7D1Z - chains H and J of the 11 polymer chains in the assembly; structure by electron microscopy, 3.15 A resolution.

# Chain H
Molecule: Histone H2B type 1-J
Organism: Homo sapiens
UniProt: P06899 (H2B1J_HUMAN); residues 1-125 here correspond to UniProt positions 2-126 (UniProt number = residue number + 1)
Chain sequence (129 residues; row label = number of the first residue in the row; numbers below 1 keep their minus sign (Gly-3 is residue -3)):
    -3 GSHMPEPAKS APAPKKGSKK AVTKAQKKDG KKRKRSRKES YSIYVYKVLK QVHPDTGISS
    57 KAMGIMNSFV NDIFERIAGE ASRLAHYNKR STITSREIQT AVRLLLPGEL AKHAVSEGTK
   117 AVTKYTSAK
Not modelled in the structure: -3 to 32, 125
Construct notes: expression tag (-3 to 0)
Swiss-Prot annotation at these positions:
  - modified residue: Pro1 (N-acetylproline), Glu2 (ADP-ribosyl glutamic acid), Lys5 (N6-(2-hydroxyisobutyryl)lysine), Ser6 (ADP-ribosylserine), Lys11 (N6-(beta-hydroxybutyryl)lysine), Lys12 (N6-(2-hydroxyisobutyryl)lysine), Ser14 (Phosphoserine), Lys15 (N6-acetyllysine), Lys16 (N6-(beta-hydroxybutyryl)lysine), Lys20 (N6-(2-hydroxyisobutyryl)lysine), Lys23 (N6-(2-hydroxyisobutyryl)lysine), Lys24 (N6-(2-hydroxyisobutyryl)lysine), Lys34 (N6-(2-hydroxyisobutyryl)lysine), Glu35 (PolyADP-ribosyl glutamic acid), Ser36 (Phosphoserine), Lys43 (N6-(2-hydroxyisobutyryl)lysine), Lys46 (N6-(2-hydroxyisobutyryl)lysine), Lys57 (N6,N6-dimethyllysine), Arg79 (Dimethylated arginine), Lys85 (N6,N6,N6-trimethyllysine) and 6 more in UniProt
  - glycosylation: Ser112 (O-linked (GlcNAc) serine)
  - cross-link (Glycyl lysine isopeptide (Lys-Gly)): Lys5 (interchain with G-Cter in SUMO2), Lys20 (interchain with G-Cter in SUMO2), Lys34 (interchain with G-Cter in ubiquitin), Lys120 (interchain with G-Cter in ubiquitin)

# Chain J
Molecule: 145-nt DNA strand
Sequence (145 nucleotides; numbered -72 to 72; the number before each row is that of its first residue; numbers below 1 keep their minus sign (DA-72 is residue -72)):
   -72 ATCGATGTAT ATATCTGACA CGTGCCTGGA GACTAGGGAG TAATCCCCTT GGCGGTTAAA
   -12 ACGCGGGGGA CAGCGCGTAC GTGCGTTTAA GCGGTGCTAG AGCTGTCTAC GACCAATTGA
    48 GCGGCCTCGG CACCGGGATT CTGAT

# How chain H and chain J interact
Pairs across the interface (9; chain H residue first):
  Tyr42(H) with DA-53(J), hydrogen bond to the phosphate
  Gly53(H) with DA-53(J), phosphate contact
  Ile54(H) with DA-53(J), phosphate contact
  Ser55(H) with DC-54(J), phosphate contact
  Ser56(H) with DC-54(J), hydrogen bond to the phosphate
  Arg86(H) with DA-34(J), phosphate contact; DG-33(J), salt bridge to the phosphate
  Ser87(H) with DA-34(J), hydrogen bond to the phosphate
  Thr88(H) with DA-34(J), hydrogen bond to the phosphate
Other interface residues (no listed pair), chain H (10 interface residues in all): Arg33, Lys85
Other interface residues (no listed pair), chain J (6 interface residues in all): DT-46, DG-35

# Overview
Chain H and chain J form an interface of 10 and 6 residues respectively; the contacts include 4 hydrogen bonds
and 1 salt bridge. Polar contacts include Tyr42(H)-DA-53(J), Ser56(H)-DC-54(J) and Ser87(H)-DA-34(J).
Chain H is Histone H2B type 1-J (Homo sapiens) and chain J is a 145-nt DNA strand; the structure, Cryo-EM
structure of SET8-nucleosome complex, was determined by electron microscopy (same publication as 7D20).
